Entry 5UN1 (X-ray diffraction, 3.60 A resolution); this record covers chains H and E of the 4 polymer chains in the assembly.

[Chain H]
Molecule: Ionotropic glutamate receptor subunit NR2B
Organism: Xenopus laevis
UniProtKB: A7XY94 (A7XY94_XENLA); aligned to UniProt positions 400-829 over residues 396-825 (the alignment contains insertions or deletions, so no single offset holds)
Chain sequence (448 residues; row label = number of the first residue in the row):
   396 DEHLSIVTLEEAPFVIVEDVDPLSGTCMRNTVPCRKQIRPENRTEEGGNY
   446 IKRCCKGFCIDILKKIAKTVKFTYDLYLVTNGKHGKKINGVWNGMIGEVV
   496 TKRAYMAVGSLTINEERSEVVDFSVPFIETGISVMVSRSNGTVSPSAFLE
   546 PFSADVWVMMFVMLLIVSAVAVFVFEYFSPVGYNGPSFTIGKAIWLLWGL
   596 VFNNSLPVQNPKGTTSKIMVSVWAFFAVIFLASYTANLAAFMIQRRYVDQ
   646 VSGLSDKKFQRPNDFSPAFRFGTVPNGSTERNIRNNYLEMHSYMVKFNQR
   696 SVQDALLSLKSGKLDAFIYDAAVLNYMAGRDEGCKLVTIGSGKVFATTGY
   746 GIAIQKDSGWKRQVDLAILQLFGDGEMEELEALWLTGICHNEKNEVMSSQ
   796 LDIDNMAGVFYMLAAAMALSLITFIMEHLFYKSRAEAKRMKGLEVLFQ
Disordered / not traced: 536-543, 578-582, 607-612, 824-843
Differences from the reference sequence: conflict Val-486 (Thr490 in A7XY94), Leu-601 (Val615 in A7XY94), Arg-640 (Glu654 in A7XY94), Arg-641 (Glu655 in A7XY94); expression tag (826-843)
Disulfides: Cys-422/Cys-449, Cys-429/Cys-450, Cys-729/Cys-784
Small-molecule neighbours:
  - BMK ((5S,10R)-5-methyl-10,11-dihydro-5H-5,10-epiminodibenzo[a,d][7]annulene): Leu-626, Ala-627, Thr-630
  - glutamic acid (GLU), molecule 1: His-479, Ser-505, Leu-506, Thr-507, Arg-512, Gly-672, Ser-673, Tyr-714, Asp-715, Tyr-745
  - glutamic acid (GLU), molecule 2: Ile-523, Glu-524, Ala-717, Asn-720, Leu-780
  - N-acetylglucosamine (NAG; 2-acetamido-2-deoxy-beta-D-glucopyranose): Pro-670, Asn-671, Arg-695
Swiss-Prot annotation at these positions:
  - binding site (L-glutamate): Thr-507, Arg-512
  - glycosylation: Asn-681 (N-linked (GlcNAc...) asparagine)

[Chain E]
Molecule: N-methyl-D-aspartate receptor subunit NR1-3a
Organism: Xenopus laevis
UniProtKB: C0KD15 (C0KD15_XENLA); aligned to UniProt positions 394-828 over residues 394-828 (the alignment contains insertions or deletions, so no single offset holds)
Chain sequence (451 residues; each row starts with the number of its first residue):
   394 MSTRLKIVTIHQEPFVYVRPTTSDGTCREEYTINGDPIKKVICNGPDETI
   444 PGRPTVPQCCYGFCVDLLIKLAREMDFTYEVHLVADGKFGTQERVNNSNA
   494 AAWNGMMGELLSGQADMIVAPLTINNERAQYIEFSKPFKYQGLTILVKKE
   544 IPRSTLDSFMQPFQSTLWLLVGLSVHVVAVMLYLLDRFSPFGRFEDALTL
   594 SSAMWFSWRVLLNSGLGEGAPRSFSARILGMVWAGFAMIIVASYTANLAA
   644 FLVLRRPEERITGINDPRLRNPSDKFIYATVKQSSVDIYFRRQVELSTMY
   694 RHMEKHNYESAAEAIQAVRDNKLHAFIWDSAVLEFEASQKCDLVTTGELF
   744 FRSGFGIGMRKDSPWKQEVSLNILKSHENGFMEELDKTWVRYQECDSRSN
   794 APATLTFENMAGVFMLVAGGIVAGIFLIFIEIAYKSRAEAKRMKGLEVLF
   844 Q
Disordered / not traced: 394-395, 544, 581-590, 792-793, 821-844
Differences from the reference sequence: conflict Asp-440 (Asn in C0KD15), Asp-469 (Asn in C0KD15), Ala-493 (Lys in C0KD15), Ala-494 (Lys in C0KD15), Ala-495 (Glu in C0KD15), Arg-602 (Gly610 in C0KD15), Leu-609 (Ile617 in C0KD15), Arg-648 (Asp656 in C0KD15), Glu-761 (Asn769 in C0KD15); expression tag (829-844)
Disulfides: Cys-420/Cys-452, Cys-436/Cys-453, Cys-734/Cys-788
Small-molecule neighbours: BMK ((5S,10R)-5-methyl-10,11-dihydro-5H-5,10-epiminodibenzo[a,d][7]annulene): Val-634, Ala-635, Thr-638

[Interface between chain H and chain E]
Residue-residue contacts - 9 pairs, chain H then chain E:
  Ser-548(H) / Thr-797(E)
  Ser-548(H) / Thr-799(E)
  Ser-548(H) / Phe-800(E)
  Met-554(H) / Phe-807(E)  hydrophobic
  Asn-599(H) / Asn-606(E)
  Ala-619(H) / Leu-605(E)
  Ala-631(H) / Leu-641(E)
  Ala-631(H) / Ala-642(E)  hydrophobic
  Ala-635(H) / Leu-645(E)  hydrophobic
Interface residues without a listed pair, chain H (10 interface residues in all): Pro-546, Gln-604, Phe-621, Ile-624
Interface residues without a listed pair, chain E (14 interface residues in all): Phe-552, Leu-609, Thr-638, Ala-796, Val-810

[Summary]
Chain H and chain E form an interface of 10 and 14 residues respectively. Compound BMK is bound between chain
H and chain E. Bound to chain H: glutamic acid and N-acetylglucosamine. Curated annotation (UniProt) lists
L-glutamate-binding residues Thr-507(H) and Arg-512(H) on chain H.
Chain H is Ionotropic glutamate receptor subunit NR2B and chain E is N-methyl-D-aspartate receptor subunit
NR1-3a, both from Xenopus laevis; the structure, Crystal structure of GluN1/GluN2B delta-ATD NMDA receptor,
was determined by X-ray diffraction.
